6O7S - chains B and D of the 4 polymer chains in the assembly; structure by X-ray diffraction, 2.27 A resolution.

Chain B (and D):
Protein: Nitrogenase molybdenum-iron protein beta chain
Source organism: Azotobacter vinelandii
Notes: EC 1.18.6.1; chain D of this document is another copy of the same molecule, construct and numbering; everything in this record applies to it too
Reference sequence: P07329 (NIFK_AZOVI); residues 1-523 here = UniProt positions 1-523
Sequence (523 residues; numbered 1 to 523; the number before each row is that of its first residue):
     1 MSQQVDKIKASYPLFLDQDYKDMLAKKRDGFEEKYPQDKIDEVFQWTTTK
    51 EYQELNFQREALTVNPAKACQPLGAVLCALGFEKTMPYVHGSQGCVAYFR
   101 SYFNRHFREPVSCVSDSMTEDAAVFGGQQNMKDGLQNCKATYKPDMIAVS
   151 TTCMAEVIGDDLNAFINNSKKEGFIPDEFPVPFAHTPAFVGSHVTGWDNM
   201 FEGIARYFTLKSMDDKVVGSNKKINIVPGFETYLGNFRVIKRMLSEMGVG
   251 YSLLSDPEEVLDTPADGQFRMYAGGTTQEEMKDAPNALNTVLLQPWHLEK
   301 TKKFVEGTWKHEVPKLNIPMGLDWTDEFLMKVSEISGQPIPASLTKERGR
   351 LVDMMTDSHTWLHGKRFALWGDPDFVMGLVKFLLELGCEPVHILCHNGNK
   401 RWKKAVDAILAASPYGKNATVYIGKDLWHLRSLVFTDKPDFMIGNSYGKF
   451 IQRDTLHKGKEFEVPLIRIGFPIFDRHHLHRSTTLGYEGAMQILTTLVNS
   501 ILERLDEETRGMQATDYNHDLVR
Disordered / not traced: 1
Differences from the reference sequence: engineered mutation A188 (Ser in P07329)
Metal / ion sites: fe(6)-S(7) cluster Fe: C70, C95, C153 (shared with 3 residues of chain A); Fe ion site 1: R108, E109 (shared with D353(D), D357(D) of chain D); Fe ion site 2: D353, D357 (shared with R108(D), E109(D) of chain D)
Small-molecule neighbours: fe(6)-S(7) cluster (LPJ): C70, P72, S92, G94, C95, Y98, F99, T152, C153, A188
UniProt features mapped onto this chain:
  - binding site ([8Fe-7S] cluster): C70, C95, C153
From the paper describing this entry:
  - fe(6)-S(7) cluster coordination: C95
  - mutagenesis - S188A: unchanged growth in response to diazotrophic growth conditions
  - mutagenesis - S188A: decreased catalytic activity

How chain B and chain D interact:
Contacting residue pairs (130; chain B residue first):
  S11(B) with Y517(D), hydrogen bond (backbone-side chain); N518(D), hydrogen bond
  Y12(B) with E508(D), hydrogen bond; T509(D); Y517(D); N518(D)
  F15(B) with Y517(D)
  L16(B) with A514(D)
  K34(B) with Q513(D), hydrogen bond
  Q37(B) with Q513(D), hydrogen bond
  R108(B) with D357(D); R523(D), hydrogen bond (side chain-backbone)
  E109(B) with D353(D)
  R238(B) with R350(D)
  E258(B) with R350(D), salt bridge
  E259(B) with K346(D), salt bridge; R350(D), salt bridge
  D262(B) with R350(D), salt bridge
  P264(B) with K346(D); G349(D)
  A265(B) with G349(D), hydrogen bond (backbone-backbone); V352(D); D353(D)
  K346(B) with E259(D), salt bridge; P264(D)
  G349(B) with P264(D); A265(D), hydrogen bond (backbone-backbone)
  R350(B) with R238(D); E259(D), salt bridge; D262(D), salt bridge
  V352(B) with A265(D)
  D353(B) with E109(D); A265(D)
  M354(B) with H478(D), hydrogen bond (backbone-side chain); R481(D)
  D357(B) with R108(D); H477(D); H478(D)
  S358(B) with H477(D), hydrogen bond; H478(D), hydrogen bond
  W361(B) with H477(D)
  S446(B) with L521(D)
  Y447(B) with L521(D), hydrophobic
  K449(B) with D506(D), salt bridge; H519(D); D520(D), hydrogen bond (side chain-backbone)
  F450(B) with H519(D)
  Q452(B) with R510(D)
  R453(B) with R510(D); M512(D); D516(D), salt bridge
  D454(B) with M512(D)
  L456(B) with R510(D)
  H457(B) with M512(D)
  E463(B) with R510(D), salt bridge
  R468(B) with D506(D), salt bridge
  F474(B) with L521(D); V522(D); R523(D), hydrogen bond (backbone-backbone)
  D475(B) with L502(D); D506(D); L521(D), hydrogen bond (backbone-backbone); R523(D)
  R476(B) with N499(D); L502(D); E503(D); D506(D), salt bridge
  H477(B) with D357(D); S358(D), hydrogen bond; W361(D); T495(D); V498(D); N499(D), hydrogen bond (backbone-side chain); L502(D); R523(D), hydrogen bond (side chain-backbone)
  H478(B) with M354(D), hydrogen bond (side chain-backbone); D357(D); S358(D), hydrogen bond; L494(D); T495(D)
  L479(B) with N499(D)
  R481(B) with M354(D); M491(D)
  M491(B) with R481(D)
  L494(B) with H478(D)
  T495(B) with H477(D); H478(D)
  V498(B) with H477(D)
  N499(B) with R476(D); H477(D), hydrogen bond (side chain-backbone); L479(D)
  L502(B) with D475(D); R476(D); H477(D)
  E503(B) with R476(D)
  D506(B) with K449(D), salt bridge; R468(D), salt bridge; D475(D); R476(D), salt bridge
  E508(B) with Y12(D), hydrogen bond
  T509(B) with Y12(D)
  R510(B) with Q452(D); R453(D); L456(D); E463(D)
  M512(B) with R453(D); D454(D); H457(D)
  Q513(B) with K34(D), hydrogen bond; Q37(D), hydrogen bond
  A514(B) with L16(D)
  T515(B) with Y12(D)
  D516(B) with R453(D), salt bridge
  Y517(B) with S11(D), hydrogen bond (side chain-backbone); Y12(D); F15(D)
  N518(B) with S11(D), hydrogen bond; Y12(D)
  H519(B) with K449(D); F450(D)
  D520(B) with K449(D), hydrogen bond (backbone-side chain)
  L521(B) with S446(D); Y447(D), hydrophobic; F474(D); D475(D), hydrogen bond (backbone-backbone)
  V522(B) with F474(D)
  R523(B) with R108(D), hydrogen bond (backbone-side chain); F474(D), hydrogen bond (backbone-backbone); D475(D); H477(D), hydrogen bond (backbone-side chain)
Also at the interface, not in a pair above, chain B (69 interface residues in all): P13, F44, R105, T263, L505
Also at the interface, not in a pair above, chain D (69 interface residues in all): P13, F44, R105, E258, T263, L505, T515

Overview:
Chain B and chain D each contribute 69 residues to their interface; the contacts include 30 hydrogen bonds and
16 salt bridges. Polar pairs include E258(B)-R350(D), E259(B)-K346(D) and E259(B)-R350(D). Chain B binds
fe(6)-S(7) cluster. The paper reports that S188A of chain B reduces catalytic activity; fe(6)-S(7) cluster
coordination by C95(B).
Both chains are Nitrogenase molybdenum-iron protein beta chain (Azotobacter vinelandii). Entry 6O7S
(Nitrogenase MoFeP mutant S188A from Azotobacter vinelandii in the indigo carmine oxidized state) was
determined by X-ray diffraction (same publication as 6O7L, 6O7M, 6O7N, 6O7O, 6O7P, 6O7Q and 6O7R).
